PDB entry 4A3D | X-ray diffraction, 3.40 A resolution | chains B and C of the 15 polymer chains in the assembly

== Chain B ==
Molecule: DNA-directed RNA polymerase II subunit RPB2
Source organism: Saccharomyces cerevisiae
Notes: EC 2.7.7.6
UniProt: P08518 (RPB2_YEAST); numbering as in UniProt (aligned over 1-1224)
Amino-acid sequence (1224 residues; each row starts with the number of its first residue):
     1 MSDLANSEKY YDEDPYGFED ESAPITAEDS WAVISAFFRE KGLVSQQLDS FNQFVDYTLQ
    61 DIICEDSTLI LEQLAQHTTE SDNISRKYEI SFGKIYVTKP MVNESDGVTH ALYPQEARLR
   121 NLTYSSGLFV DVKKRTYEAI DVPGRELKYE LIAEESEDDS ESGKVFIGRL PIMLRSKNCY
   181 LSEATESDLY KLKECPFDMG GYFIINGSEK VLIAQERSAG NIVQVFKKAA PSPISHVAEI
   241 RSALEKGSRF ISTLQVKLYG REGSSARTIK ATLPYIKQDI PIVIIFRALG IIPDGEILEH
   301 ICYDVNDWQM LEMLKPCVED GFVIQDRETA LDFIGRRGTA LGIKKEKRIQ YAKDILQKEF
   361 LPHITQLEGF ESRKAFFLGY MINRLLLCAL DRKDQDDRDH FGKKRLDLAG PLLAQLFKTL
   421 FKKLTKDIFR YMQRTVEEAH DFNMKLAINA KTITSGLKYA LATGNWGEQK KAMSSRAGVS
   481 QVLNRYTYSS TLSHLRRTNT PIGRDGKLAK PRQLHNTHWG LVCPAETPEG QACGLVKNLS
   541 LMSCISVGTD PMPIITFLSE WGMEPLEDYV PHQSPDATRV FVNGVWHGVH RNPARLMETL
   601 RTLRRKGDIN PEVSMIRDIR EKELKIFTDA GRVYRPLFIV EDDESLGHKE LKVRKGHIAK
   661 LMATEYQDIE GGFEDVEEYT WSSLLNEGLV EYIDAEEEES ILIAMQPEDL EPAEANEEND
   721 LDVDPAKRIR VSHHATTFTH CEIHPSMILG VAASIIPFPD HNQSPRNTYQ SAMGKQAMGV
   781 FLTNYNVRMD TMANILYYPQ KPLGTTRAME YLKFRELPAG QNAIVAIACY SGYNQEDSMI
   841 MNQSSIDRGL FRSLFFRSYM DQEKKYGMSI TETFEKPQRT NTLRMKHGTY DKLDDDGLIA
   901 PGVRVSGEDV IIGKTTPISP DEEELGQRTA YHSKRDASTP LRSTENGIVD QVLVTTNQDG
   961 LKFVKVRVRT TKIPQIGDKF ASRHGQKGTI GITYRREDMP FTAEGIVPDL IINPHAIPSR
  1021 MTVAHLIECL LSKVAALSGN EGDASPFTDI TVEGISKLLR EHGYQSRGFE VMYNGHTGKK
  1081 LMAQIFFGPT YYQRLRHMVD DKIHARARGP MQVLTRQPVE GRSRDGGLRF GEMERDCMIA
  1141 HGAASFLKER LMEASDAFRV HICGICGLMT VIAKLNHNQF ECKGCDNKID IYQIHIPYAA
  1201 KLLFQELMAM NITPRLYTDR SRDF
Not modelled in the structure: 1-19, 71-89, 135-163, 438-445, 503-508, 669-677, 716-721, 920-932
Metal / ion sites: Zn2+: C1163, C1166, C1182, C1185

== Chain C ==
Molecule: DNA-directed RNA polymerase II subunit RPB3
Source organism: Saccharomyces cerevisiae
UniProt: P16370 (RPB3_YEAST); residues 1-318 here = UniProt positions 1-318
Amino-acid sequence (318 residues; row label = number of the first residue in the row):
     1 MSEEGPQVKI REASKDNVDF ILSNVDLAMA NSLRRVMIAE IPTLAIDSVE VETNTTVLAD
    61 EFIAHRLGLI PLQSMDIEQL EYSRDCFCED HCDKCSVVLT LQAFGESEST TNVYSKDLVI
   121 VSNLMGRNIG HPIIQDKEGN GVLICKLRKG QELKLTCVAK KGIAKEHAKW GPAAAIEFEY
   181 DPWNKLKHTD YWYEQDSAKE WPQSKNCEYE DPPNEGDPFD YKAQADTFYM NVESVGSIPV
   241 DQVVVRGIDT LQKKVASILL ALTQMDQDKV NFASGDNNTA SNMLGSNEDV MMTGAEQDPY
   301 SNASQMGNTG SGGYDNAW
Not modelled in the structure: 1-2, 269-318
Swiss-Prot annotation at these positions:
  - binding site (Zn(2+)): C86, C88, C92, C95
  - modified residue: S2 (N-acetylserine)
  - natural variant: A30 (A30D: In mutant RPB3-1)
  - mutagenesis: K9 (K9E: Transcript termination readthrough)
Metal / ion sites: Zn2+: C86, C88, C92, C95

== How chain B and chain C interact ==
Residue-residue contacts (85; chain B residue first):
  N786(B) - V57(C)
  Y797(B) - E61(C)
  Y797(B) - F62(C)
  Y798(B) - F62(C)  hydrophobic
  Y798(B) - H65(C)
  Y798(B) - R66(C)  hydrogen bond
  S844(B) - A168(C)
  D847(B) - H65(C)  hydrogen bond (backbone-side chain)
  D847(B) - H167(C)
  D847(B) - A168(C)  hydrogen bond (side chain-backbone)
  R848(B) - H65(C)
  R848(B) - L69(C)
  R848(B) - A168(C)
  G849(B) - H65(C)
  R852(B) - H65(C)
  R969(B) - D60(C)  salt bridge
  R969(B) - E61(C)  salt bridge
  T970(B) - E61(C)
  T971(B) - E61(C)  hydrogen bond
  R995(B) - K165(C)
  R996(B) - R34(C)
  R996(B) - I38(C)
  R996(B) - A173(C)
  R996(B) - A174(C)  hydrogen bond (side chain-backbone)
  R996(B) - A175(C)
  E997(B) - R34(C)  hydrogen bond (backbone-side chain)
  E997(B) - R35(C)  hydrogen bond (backbone-side chain)
  E997(B) - I38(C)
  E997(B) - A39(C)
  D998(B) - R35(C)  salt bridge
  F1001(B) - R34(C)
  F1001(B) - F178(C)  hydrophobic
  A1003(B) - E177(C)
  A1003(B) - F178(C)  hydrogen bond (backbone-backbone)
  A1003(B) - E179(C)
  E1004(B) - E177(C)
  G1005(B) - A175(C)
  G1005(B) - I176(C)
  R1060(B) - K199(C)  hydrogen bond (side chain-backbone)
  R1060(B) - P202(C)
  G1063(B) - P202(C)
  Y1064(B) - P202(C)
  Q1065(B) - E200(C)  hydrogen bond (side chain-backbone)
  Q1065(B) - W201(C)
  Q1065(B) - P202(C)
  R1067(B) - W192(C)
  R1067(B) - E194(C)  salt bridge
  F1069(B) - W192(C)
  F1069(B) - W201(C)  hydrophobic
  E1070(B) - W201(C)
  V1071(B) - Y191(C)  hydrophobic
  V1071(B) - W201(C)  hydrophobic
  Y1073(B) - F178(C)
  Y1073(B) - E179(C)
  Y1073(B) - Y180(C)  hydrophobic
  G1075(B) - N31(C)
  G1075(B) - R34(C)  hydrogen bond (backbone-side chain)
  G1075(B) - R35(C)  hydrogen bond (backbone-side chain)
  H1076(B) - N31(C)  hydrogen bond (backbone-side chain)
  H1076(B) - R35(C)
  T1077(B) - L27(C)
  T1077(B) - N31(C)
  G1078(B) - L27(C)
  G1078(B) - N31(C)
  G1078(B) - F178(C)
  G1078(B) - Y180(C)
  K1079(B) - L27(C)
  K1079(B) - Y180(C)
  K1079(B) - H188(C)
  K1080(B) - Y180(C)  hydrogen bond (backbone-side chain)
  K1080(B) - D181(C)  salt bridge
  K1080(B) - N184(C)  hydrogen bond
  K1080(B) - H188(C)
  K1080(B) - T189(C)
  L1081(B) - H188(C)
  L1081(B) - T189(C)  hydrogen bond (backbone-side chain)
  M1082(B) - K187(C)
  M1082(B) - H188(C)
  M1082(B) - T189(C)
  M1082(B) - D190(C)  hydrogen bond (backbone-backbone)
  Q1084(B) - T189(C)
  Q1084(B) - D190(C)  hydrogen bond (side chain-backbone)
  Q1084(B) - Y191(C)
  Q1084(B) - W192(C)  hydrogen bond (side chain-backbone)
  Q1084(B) - W201(C)
Also at the interface, not in a pair above, chain B (41 interface residues in all): Y785, L854, M999, N1074
Also at the interface, not in a pair above, chain C (40 interface residues in all): A28, A59, A164

== Overview ==
41 residues of chain B and 40 residues of chain C are in contact; the contacts include 19 hydrogen bonds and 5
salt bridges. Among the polar pairs are R969(B)-D60(C), R969(B)-E61(C) and D998(B)-R35(C).
Here chain B is DNA-directed RNA polymerase II subunit RPB2 and chain C is DNA-directed RNA polymerase II
subunit RPB3, both from Saccharomyces cerevisiae. Entry 4A3D (RNA Polymerase II initial transcribing complex
with a 6nt DNA-RNA hybrid) was determined by X-ray diffraction, deposited together with 4A3B, 4A3C, 4A3E,
4A3F, 4A3G, 4A3I and 4 further entries.
